Entry 4BAF (X-ray diffraction, 1.51 A resolution); this record covers chain A.

Chain A:
Protein: Lysozyme C
Organism: Gallus gallus
Notes: EC 3.2.1.17
Reference sequence: P00698 (LYSC_CHICK); residues 1-129 here correspond to UniProt positions 19-147 (UniProt number = residue number + 18)
Sequence (129 residues; row label = number of the first residue in the row):
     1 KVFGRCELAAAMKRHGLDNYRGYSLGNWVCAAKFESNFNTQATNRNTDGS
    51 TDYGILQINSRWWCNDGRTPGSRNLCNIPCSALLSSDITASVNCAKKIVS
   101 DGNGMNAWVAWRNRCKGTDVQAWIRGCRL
Swiss-Prot annotation at these positions:
  - active site: Glu35, Asp52
  - binding site (substrate): Asp101
Disulfide bonds: Cys6-Cys127, Cys30-Cys115, Cys64-Cys80, Cys76-Cys94
Ligand contacts:
  - IKX (4-(4-(2-hydroxyethyl)-1H-1,2,3-triazol-1-yl)pyridine-2,6-dicarboxylic acid), molecule 1: Gly4, Arg5, Cys6, Glu7
  - IKX, molecule 2: Arg5, Lys33, Phe38, Ala122, Trp123

Overview:
Bound to chain A: compound IKX. Curated annotation (UniProt) lists active-site residues Glu35 and Asp52 and
substrate-binding residue Asp101.
Chain A is Lysozyme C (Gallus gallus); the structure, Hen egg-white lysozyme structure in complex with the
europium tris- hydroxyethyltriazoledipicolinate complex at 1.51 A resolution, was determined by X-ray
diffraction (same publication as 4BAD, 4BAL, 4BAP and 4BAR).
